7Q0J - chains D and N of the 8 polymer chains in the assembly; structure by electron microscopy, 4.30 A resolution (low resolution: residue-level contacts below are approximate; hydrogen-bond / salt-bridge calls are withheld).

== Chain D ==
Name: DNA-directed RNA polymerase subunit beta'
From: Escherichia coli
Notes: EC 2.7.7.6
Reference sequence: P0A8T8 (RPOC_ECO57); residues 1-1407 here = UniProt positions 1-1407
Chain sequence (1407 residues; each row starts with the number of its first residue):
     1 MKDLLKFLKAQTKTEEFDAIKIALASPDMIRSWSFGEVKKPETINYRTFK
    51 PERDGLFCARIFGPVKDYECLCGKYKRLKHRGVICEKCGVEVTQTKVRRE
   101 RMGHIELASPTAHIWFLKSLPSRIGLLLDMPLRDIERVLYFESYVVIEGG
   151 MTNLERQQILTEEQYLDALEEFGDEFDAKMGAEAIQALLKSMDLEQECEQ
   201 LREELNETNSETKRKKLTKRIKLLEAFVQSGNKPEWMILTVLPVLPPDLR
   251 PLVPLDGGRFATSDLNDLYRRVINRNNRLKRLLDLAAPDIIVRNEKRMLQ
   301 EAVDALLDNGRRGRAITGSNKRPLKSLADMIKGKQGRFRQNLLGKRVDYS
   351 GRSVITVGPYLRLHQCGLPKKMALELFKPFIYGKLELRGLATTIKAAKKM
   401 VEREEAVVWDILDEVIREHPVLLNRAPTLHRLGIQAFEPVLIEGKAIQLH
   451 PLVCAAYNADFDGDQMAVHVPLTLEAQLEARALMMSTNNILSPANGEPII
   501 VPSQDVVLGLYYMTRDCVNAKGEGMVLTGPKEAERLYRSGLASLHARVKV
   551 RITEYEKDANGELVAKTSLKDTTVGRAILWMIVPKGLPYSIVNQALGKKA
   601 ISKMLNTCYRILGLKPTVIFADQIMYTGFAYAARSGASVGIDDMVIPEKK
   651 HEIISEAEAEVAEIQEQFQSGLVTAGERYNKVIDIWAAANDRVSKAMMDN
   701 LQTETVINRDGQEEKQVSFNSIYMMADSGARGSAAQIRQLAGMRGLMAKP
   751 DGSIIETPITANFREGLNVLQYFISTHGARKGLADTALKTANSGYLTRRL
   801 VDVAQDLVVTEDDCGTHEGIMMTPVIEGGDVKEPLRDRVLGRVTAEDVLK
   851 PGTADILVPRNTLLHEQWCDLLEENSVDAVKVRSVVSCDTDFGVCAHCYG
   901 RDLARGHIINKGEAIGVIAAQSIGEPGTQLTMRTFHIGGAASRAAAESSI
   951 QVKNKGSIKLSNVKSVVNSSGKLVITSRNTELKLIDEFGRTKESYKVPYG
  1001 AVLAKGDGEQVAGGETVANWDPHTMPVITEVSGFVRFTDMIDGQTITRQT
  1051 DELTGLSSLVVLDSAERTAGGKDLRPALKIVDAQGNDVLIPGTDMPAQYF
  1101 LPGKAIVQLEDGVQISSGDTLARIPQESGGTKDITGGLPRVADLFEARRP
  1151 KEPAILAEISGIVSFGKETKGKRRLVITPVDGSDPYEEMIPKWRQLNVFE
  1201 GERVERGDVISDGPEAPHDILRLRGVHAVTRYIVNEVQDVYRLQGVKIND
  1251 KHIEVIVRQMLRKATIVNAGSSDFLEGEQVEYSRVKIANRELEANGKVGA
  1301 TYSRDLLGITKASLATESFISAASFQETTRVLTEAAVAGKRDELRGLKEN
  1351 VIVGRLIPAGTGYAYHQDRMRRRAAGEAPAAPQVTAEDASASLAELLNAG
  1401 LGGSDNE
Unresolved in the structure: 1-15, 934-947, 1127-1135, 1374-1407
Ion coordination: Zn2+ site 1: Cys72, Cys85, Cys88; Mg2+: Asp460, Asp462, Asp464 (shared with 1 residue of chain R); Zn2+ site 2: Cys814, Cys888, Cys895

== Chain N ==
Molecule: ntDNA
Sequence (39 nucleotides; numbered 1 to 39; the number before each row is that of its first residue):
     1 GGTCAGTACGTCCTATCGATCTTCGGAAGAGATTCAGAG
Unresolved in the structure: 1-23

== How chain D and chain N interact ==
Residue-residue contacts - 10 pairs, chain D then chain N:
  Leu120(D) with DG29(N); DA30(N)
  Arg1148(D) with DA27(N); DA28(N)
  Lys1167(D) with DG37(N); DA38(N)
  Lys1170(D) with DA36(N); DG37(N)
  Lys1311(D) with DA28(N); DG29(N)
Interface residues without a listed pair, chain D (6 interface residues in all): Pro131
Interface residues without a listed pair, chain N (8 interface residues in all): DA32

== Overview ==
Chain D and chain N form an interface of 6 and 8 residues respectively. Cys72(D), Cys85(D) and Cys88(D) form
the Zn2+ site 1. Asp460(D), Asp462(D) and Asp464(D) coordinate Mg2+.
Chain D is DNA-directed RNA polymerase subunit beta' (Escherichia coli) and chain N is ntDNA; the structure,
RNA polymerase elongation complex in more-swiveled conformation, was determined by electron microscopy (same
publication as 7PY0, 7PY1, 7PY3, 7PY5, 7PY6, 7PY7 and 4 further entries).
